PDB entry 8XAO | X-ray diffraction, 2.05 A resolution | chains A and B

[Chain A (and B)]
Molecule: DNA/RNA-binding protein Alba
Source organism: Sulfolobus acidocaldarius DSM 639
Notes: chain B of this document is another copy of the same molecule, construct and numbering; everything in this record applies to it too
Reference sequence: Q4J973 (ALBA_SULAC); residue numbers follow UniProt; this construct covers 1-97
Chain sequence (97 residues; each row starts with the number of its first residue):
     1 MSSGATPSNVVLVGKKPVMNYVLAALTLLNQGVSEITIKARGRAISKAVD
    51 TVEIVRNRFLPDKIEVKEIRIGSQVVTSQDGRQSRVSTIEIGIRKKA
Disordered / not traced: 1-8, 77-83, 97 (chain B: 1-4, 97)
From the paper describing this entry:
  - self-association interface (contacts with another copy of this molecule); pairs are residue here / residue on that copy: Arg58-Arg58 (hydrogen bond), Phe59-Phe59 (pi stacking), Met19, Leu23, Leu26, Val49, Asp50, Asp50, Glu53, Glu53, Asn57, Asn57, Val66, Ser73, Ser87
  - contacts within the chain: Glu35-Lys67 (salt bridge), Glu65-Arg94 (salt bridge), Glu68-Arg70, Asp80-Arg82 (salt bridge), Arg70-Glu90 (salt bridge)
  - mutagenesis - R58A, F59A: decreased binding to DNA
  - binding site for K+: Lys15, Arg41, Arg43 (by similarity / conservation)

[How chain A and chain B interact]
Residue-residue contacts (33):
  Gly42(A) with Ser46(B)
  Arg43(A) with Ser46(B)
  Ile45(A) with Ser46(B); Val49(B), hydrophobic
  Ser46(A) with Gly42(B); Arg43(B); Ile45(B)
  Val49(A) with Ser87(B)
  Asp50(A) with Ser87(B), hydrogen bond
  Val52(A) with Ile71(B), hydrophobic
  Glu53(A) with Ile71(B); Gly72(B); Ser73(B), hydrogen bond
  Arg56(A) with Ile71(B), hydrogen bond (side chain-backbone)
  Asn57(A) with Ser73(B), hydrogen bond; Arg85(B)
  Arg58(A) with Arg85(B)
  Ile69(A) with Ile69(B), hydrophobic; Ile71(B), hydrophobic
  Ile71(A) with Val49(B), hydrophobic; Val52(B), hydrophobic; Glu53(B); Arg56(B), hydrogen bond (backbone-side chain); Ile69(B), hydrophobic
  Gly72(A) with Glu53(B)
  Ser73(A) with Glu53(B), hydrogen bond; Asn57(B), hydrogen bond
  Arg85(A) with Asp50(B), salt bridge; Glu53(B); Ile54(B)
  Ser87(A) with Val49(B); Asp50(B), hydrogen bond; Glu53(B)
Interface residues without a listed pair, chain A (21 interface residues in all): Val66, Thr88, Ile89, Ile91
Interface residues without a listed pair, chain B (21 interface residues in all): Val66, Thr88, Ile89, Ile91

[In short]
The chain A/chain B interface involves 21 residues from each chain; the contacts include 8 hydrogen bonds and
1 salt bridge. Polar contacts include Arg85(A)-Asp50(B), Asp50(A)-Ser87(B) and Glu53(A)-Ser73(B). From the
paper: a binding site for K+ at Lys15(A), Arg41(A) and Arg43(A); R58A and F59A of chain A reduce binding to
DNA.
Chain A and chain B are both DNA/RNA-binding protein Alba (Sulfolobus acidocaldarius DSM 639); the structure,
The thermostable and acid-tolerant DNA-binding protein, was determined by X-ray diffraction together with 8XAP
and 8XAQ from the same study.
